8HIH - chains C and L of the 13 polymer chains in the assembly; structure by electron microscopy, 3.66 A resolution.

Chain C:
Molecule: DNA-directed RNA polymerase subunit beta
Source organism: Mycobacterium tuberculosis
Notes: EC 2.7.7.6
UniProt: P9WGY9 (RPOB_MYCTU); residues 1-1178 here = UniProt positions 1-1178
Sequence (1178 residues; row label = number of the first residue in the row):
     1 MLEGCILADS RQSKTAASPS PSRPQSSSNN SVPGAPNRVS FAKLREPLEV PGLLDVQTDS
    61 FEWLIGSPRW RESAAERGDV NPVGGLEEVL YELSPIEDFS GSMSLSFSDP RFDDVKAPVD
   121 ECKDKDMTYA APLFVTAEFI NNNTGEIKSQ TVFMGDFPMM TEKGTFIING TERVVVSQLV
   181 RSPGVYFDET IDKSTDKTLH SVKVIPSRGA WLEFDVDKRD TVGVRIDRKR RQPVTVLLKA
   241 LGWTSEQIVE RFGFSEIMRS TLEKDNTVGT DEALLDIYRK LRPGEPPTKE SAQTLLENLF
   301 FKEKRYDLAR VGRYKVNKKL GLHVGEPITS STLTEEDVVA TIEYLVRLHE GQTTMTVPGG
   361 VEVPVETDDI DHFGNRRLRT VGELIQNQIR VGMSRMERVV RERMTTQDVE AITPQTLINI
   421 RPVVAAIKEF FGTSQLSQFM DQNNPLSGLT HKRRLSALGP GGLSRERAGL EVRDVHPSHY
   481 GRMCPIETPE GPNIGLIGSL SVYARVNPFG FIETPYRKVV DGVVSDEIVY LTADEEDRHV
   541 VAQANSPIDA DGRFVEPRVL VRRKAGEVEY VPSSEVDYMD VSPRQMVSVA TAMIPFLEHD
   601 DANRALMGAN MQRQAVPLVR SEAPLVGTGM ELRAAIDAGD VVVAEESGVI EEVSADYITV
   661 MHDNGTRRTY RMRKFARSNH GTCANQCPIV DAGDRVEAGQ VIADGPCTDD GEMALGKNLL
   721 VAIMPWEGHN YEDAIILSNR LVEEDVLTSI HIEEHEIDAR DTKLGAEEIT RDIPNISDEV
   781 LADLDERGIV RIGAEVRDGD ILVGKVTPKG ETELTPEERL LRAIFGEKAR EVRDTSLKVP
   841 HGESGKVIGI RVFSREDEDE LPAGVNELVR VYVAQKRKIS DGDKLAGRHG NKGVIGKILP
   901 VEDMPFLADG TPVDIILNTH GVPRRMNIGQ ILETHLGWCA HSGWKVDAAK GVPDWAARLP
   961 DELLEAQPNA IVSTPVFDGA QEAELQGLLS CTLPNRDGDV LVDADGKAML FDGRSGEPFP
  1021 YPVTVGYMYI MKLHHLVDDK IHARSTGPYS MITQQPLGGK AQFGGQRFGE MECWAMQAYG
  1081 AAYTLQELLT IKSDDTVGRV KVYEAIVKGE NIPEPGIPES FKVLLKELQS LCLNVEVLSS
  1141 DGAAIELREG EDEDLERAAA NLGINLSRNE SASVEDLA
Disordered / not traced: 1-29, 1141-1178

Chain L:
Molecule: Template strand DNA of amtB promoter
Sequence (109 nucleotides; each row starts with the number of its first residue):
     1 TGCATCCGTG AGTCGAGGGT AATAAACGCA GCGCGGTTTC GGTGGAAGCC CCTCGTTGTT
    61 TCGCCGCCGT GACGAAGGCA CGGTGCGTGT TACGCGTGGG TGAACGGCC
Disordered / not traced: 78-109

Interface between chain C and chain L:
Residue-residue contacts - 20 pairs, chain C then chain L:
  Lys-218(C) with DA4(L), salt bridge to the phosphate
  Arg-219(C) with DA4(L), sugar contact
  Arg-395(C) with DA22(L), salt bridge to the phosphate
  Val-399(C) with DT23(L), phosphate contact
  Arg-421(C) with DA21(L), phosphate contact; DA22(L), salt bridge to the phosphate; DT23(L), salt bridge to the phosphate
  Pro-422(C) with DA22(L), phosphate contact
  Ala-425(C) with DA21(L), phosphate contact
  Lys-428(C) with DT20(L), sugar contact
  Glu-429(C) with DT20(L), phosphate contact; DA21(L), phosphate contact
  Thr-433(C) with DT20(L), sugar contact
  Glu-466(C) with DA11(L), hydrogen bond to the base
  Gln-1066(C) with DG15(L), phosphate contact
  Arg-1067(C) with DC14(L), salt bridge to the phosphate
  Phe-1068(C) with DC14(L), phosphate contact
  Gly-1069(C) with DC14(L), hydrogen bond to the phosphate
  Met-1071(C) with DT13(L), sugar contact
  Glu-1072(C) with DT13(L), phosphate contact
Interface residues without a listed pair, chain C (18 interface residues in all): Thr-406
Interface residues without a listed pair, chain L (10 interface residues in all): DA24

In short:
18 residues of chain C and 10 residues of chain L are in contact, with 2 hydrogen bonds and 5 salt bridges.
Among the polar pairs are Glu-466(C)/DA11(L), Gly-1069(C)/DC14(L) and Lys-218(C)/DA4(L).
Here chain C is DNA-directed RNA polymerase subunit beta (Mycobacterium tuberculosis) and chain L is Template
strand DNA of amtB promoter. Entry 8HIH (Cryo-EM structure of Mycobacterium tuberculosis transcription
initiation complex with transcription factor GlnR) was determined by electron microscopy, deposited together
with 8HML.
